6UP6 - chains A and D of the 44 polymer chains in the assembly; structure by electron microscopy, 9.00 A resolution (very low resolution: no residue pairs are listed; an interface is given only as per-side residue counts).

[Chain A (and D)]
Molecule: Endophilin-B1
Source organism: Homo sapiens
Notes: chain D of this document is another copy of the same molecule, construct and numbering; everything in this record applies to it too
Reference sequence: Q9Y371 (SHLB1_HUMAN); residues 1-365 here = UniProt positions 1-365
Chain sequence (365 residues; each row starts with the number of its first residue):
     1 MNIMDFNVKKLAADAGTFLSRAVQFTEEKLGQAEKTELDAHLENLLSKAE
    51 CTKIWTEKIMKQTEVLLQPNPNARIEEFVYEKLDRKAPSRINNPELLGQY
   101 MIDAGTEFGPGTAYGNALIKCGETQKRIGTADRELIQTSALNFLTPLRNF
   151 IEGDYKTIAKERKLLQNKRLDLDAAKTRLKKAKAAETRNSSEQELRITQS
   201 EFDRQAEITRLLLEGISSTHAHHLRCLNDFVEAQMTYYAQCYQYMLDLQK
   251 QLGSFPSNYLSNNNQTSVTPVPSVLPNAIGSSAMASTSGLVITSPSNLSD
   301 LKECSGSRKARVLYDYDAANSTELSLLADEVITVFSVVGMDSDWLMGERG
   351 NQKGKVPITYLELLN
Not modelled in the structure: 1-4, 36-37, 181-200, 270-365
Swiss-Prot annotation at these positions:
  - region: Met1 to Glu37 (Required for membrane binding), Met1 to Leu30 (Membrane-binding amphipathic helix)
  - modified residue: Met1 (N-acetylmethionine), Thr145 (Phosphothreonine)
  - mutagenesis: Val8 (V8M: Abolishes interaction with BAX), Thr145 (T145A: Reduced CDK5-mediated phosphorylation and impaired dimerization; T145E: Spontaneous dimerization)

[How chain A and chain D interact]
At this resolution (9 A) residue pairs are not listed: 8 residues of chain A and 6 of chain D lie at the interface.

[Summary]
Chain A and chain D form an interface of 8 and 6 residues respectively. Curated annotation (UniProt) lists 2
mutagenesis sites on chain A.
Both chains are Endophilin-B1 (Homo sapiens). Entry 6UP6 (Endophilin B1 helical scaffold) was determined by
electron microscopy, deposited together with 6UPN.
